PDB entry 7XSX | electron microscopy, 3.80 A resolution | chains T and j of the 35 polymer chains in the assembly

Chain T:
Molecule: 198-nt DNA strand
Sequence (198 nucleotides; row label = number of the first residue in the row; numbers below 1 keep their minus sign (DA-72 is residue -72)):
   -72 ATCAGAATCC CGGTGCCGAG GCCGCTCAAT TGGTCGTAGA CAGCTCTAGC ACCGCTTAAA
   -12 CGCACGTACG CGCTGTCCCC CGCGTTTTAA CCTTTTTGGG GAAAACACCC AAGACACCAG
    48 GCACGAGACA GAAAAAAACA ACGAAAACGG CCACCACCCA AACACACCAA ACACAAGAGC
   108 TAATTGACTG ACGTAAGC
Not modelled in the structure: -72 to -55, 54-125

Chain j:
Protein: FACT complex subunit
From: Komagataella phaffii
Reference sequence: C4QYQ8 (C4QYQ8_KOMPG); residue numbers follow UniProt; this construct covers 1-953
Chain sequence (956 residues; numbered -2 to 953; the number before each row is that of its first residue; numbers below 1 keep their minus sign (Gly-2 is residue -2)):
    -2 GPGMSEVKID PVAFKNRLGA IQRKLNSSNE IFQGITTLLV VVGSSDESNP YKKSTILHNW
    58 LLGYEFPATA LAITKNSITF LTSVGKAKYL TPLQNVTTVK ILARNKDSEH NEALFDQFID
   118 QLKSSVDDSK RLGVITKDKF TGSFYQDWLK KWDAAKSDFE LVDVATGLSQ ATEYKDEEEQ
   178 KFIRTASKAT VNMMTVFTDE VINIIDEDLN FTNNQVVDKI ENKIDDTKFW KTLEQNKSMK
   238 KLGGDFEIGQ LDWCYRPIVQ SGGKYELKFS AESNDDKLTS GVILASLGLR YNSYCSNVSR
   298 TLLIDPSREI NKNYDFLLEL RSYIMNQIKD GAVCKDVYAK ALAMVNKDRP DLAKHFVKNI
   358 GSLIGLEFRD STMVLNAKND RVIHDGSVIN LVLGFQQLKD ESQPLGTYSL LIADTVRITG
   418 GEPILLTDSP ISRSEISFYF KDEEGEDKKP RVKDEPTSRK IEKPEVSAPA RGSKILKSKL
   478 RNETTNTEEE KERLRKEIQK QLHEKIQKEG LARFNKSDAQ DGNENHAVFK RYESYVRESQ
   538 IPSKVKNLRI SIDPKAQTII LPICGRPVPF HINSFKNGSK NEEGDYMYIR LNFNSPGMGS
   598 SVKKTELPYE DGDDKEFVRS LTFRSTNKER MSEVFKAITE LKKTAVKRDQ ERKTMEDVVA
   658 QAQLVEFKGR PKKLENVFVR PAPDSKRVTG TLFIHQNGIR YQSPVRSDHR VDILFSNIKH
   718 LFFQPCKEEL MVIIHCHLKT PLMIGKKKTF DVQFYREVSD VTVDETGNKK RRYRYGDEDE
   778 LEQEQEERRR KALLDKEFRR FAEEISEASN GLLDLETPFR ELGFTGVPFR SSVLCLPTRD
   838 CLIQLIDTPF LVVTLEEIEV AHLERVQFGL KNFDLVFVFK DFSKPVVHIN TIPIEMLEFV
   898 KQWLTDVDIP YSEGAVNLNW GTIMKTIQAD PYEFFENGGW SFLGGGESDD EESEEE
Not modelled in the structure: -2 to 475, 763-769
Differences from the reference sequence: expression tag (-2 to 0)

Chain T / chain j interface:
Pairs across the interface (7):
  DG-7(T) - Gly594(j)  phosphate contact
  DG-7(T) - Met595(j)  phosphate contact
  DT-6(T) - Gly596(j)  phosphate contact
  DT-6(T) - Ser597(j)  phosphate contact
  DT-6(T) - Ser598(j)  hydrogen bond to the phosphate
  DT3(T) - Ser682(j)  sugar contact
  DC4(T) - Lys683(j)  phosphate contact
Other interface residues (no listed pair), chain j (8 interface residues in all): Arg684

Overview:
4 residues of chain T face 8 of chain j across their interface, with 1 hydrogen bond. Its one hydrogen-bonded
contact is DT-6(T)-Ser598(j).
Chain T is a 198-nt DNA strand and chain j is FACT complex subunit (Komagataella phaffii); the structure, RNA
polymerase II elongation complex transcribing a nucleosome (EC49), was determined by electron microscopy
together with 7XN7, 7XSE, 7XSZ, 7XT7, 7XTD and 7XTI from the same study.
